PDB entry 4QLV | X-ray diffraction, 2.90 A resolution | chains O and U of the 28 polymer chains in the assembly

== Chain O ==
Protein: Proteasome subunit alpha type-2
Organism: Saccharomyces cerevisiae
Notes: EC 3.4.25.1
UniProtKB: P23639 (PSA2_YEAST); residues 1-250 here = UniProt positions 1-250
Amino-acid sequence (250 residues; numbered 1 to 250; the number before each row is that of its first residue):
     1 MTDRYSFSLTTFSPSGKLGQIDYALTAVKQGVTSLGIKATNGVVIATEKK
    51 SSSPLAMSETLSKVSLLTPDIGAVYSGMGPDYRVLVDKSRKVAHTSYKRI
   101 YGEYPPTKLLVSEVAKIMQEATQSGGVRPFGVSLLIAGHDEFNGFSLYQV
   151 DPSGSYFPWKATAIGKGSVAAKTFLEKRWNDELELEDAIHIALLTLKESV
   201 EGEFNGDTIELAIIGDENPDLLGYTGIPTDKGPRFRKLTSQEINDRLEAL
Curated features (UniProtKB/Swiss-Prot):
  - cross-link: Lys108 (Glycyl lysine isopeptide (Lys-Gly) (interchain with G-Cter in ubiquitin))

== Chain U ==
Protein: Proteasome subunit alpha type-1
Organism: Saccharomyces cerevisiae
Notes: EC 3.4.25.1
UniProtKB: P21243 (PSA1_YEAST); residues -8 to 243 here correspond to UniProt positions 1-252 (UniProt number = residue number + 9)
Amino-acid sequence (252 residues; row label = number of the first residue in the row; numbers below 1 keep their minus sign (Met-8 is residue -8)):
    -8 MSGAAAASAAGYDRHITIFSPEGRLYQVEYAFKATNQTNINSLAVRGKDC
    42 TVVISQKKVPDKLLDPTTVSYIFCISRTIGMVVNGPIPDARNAALRAKAE
    92 AAEFRYKYGYDMPCDVLAKRMANLSQIYTQRAYMRPLGVILTFVSVDEEL
   142 GPSIYKTDPAGYYVGYKATATGPKQQEITTNLENHFKKSKIDHINEESWE
   192 KVVEFAITHMIDALGTEFSKNDLEVGVATKDKFFTLSAENIEERLVAIAE
   242 QD
Not modelled in the structure: -8 to 1, 243

== How chain O and chain U interact ==
Contacting residue pairs (69; chain O residue first):
  Thr2(O) - Tyr124(U)
  Asp3(O) - Arg122(U)
  Asp3(O) - Tyr124(U)
  Tyr5(O) - Ile7(U)
  Tyr5(O) - Ala123(U)  hydrophobic
  Tyr5(O) - Tyr124(U)  hydrophobic
  Leu9(O) - Ile9(U)  hydrophobic
  Leu9(O) - Ala123(U)  hydrophobic
  Gln20(O) - Ile9(U)
  Gln20(O) - Phe10(U)  hydrogen bond (side chain-backbone)
  Tyr23(O) - Phe10(U)  hydrophobic
  Tyr23(O) - Ser11(U)
  Tyr23(O) - Pro12(U)  hydrophobic
  Tyr23(O) - Gly14(U)
  Ala24(O) - Phe10(U)  hydrophobic
  Thr26(O) - Pro12(U)
  Thr26(O) - Glu13(U)
  Ala27(O) - Gly14(U)
  Ser52(O) - Tyr153(U)  hydrogen bond
  Ser53(O) - Thr170(U)
  Pro54(O) - Lys158(U)  hydrogen bond (backbone-side chain)
  Pro54(O) - Glu174(U)
  Leu55(O) - Tyr157(U)
  Leu55(O) - Lys158(U)  hydrogen bond (backbone-backbone)
  Leu55(O) - Ala159(U)
  Leu55(O) - Thr170(U)
  Leu55(O) - Leu173(U)  hydrophobic
  Leu55(O) - Phe177(U)  hydrophobic
  Ala56(O) - Val155(U)  hydrophobic
  Ala56(O) - Gly156(U)
  Ala56(O) - Tyr157(U)  hydrophobic
  Met57(O) - Arg37(U)  hydrogen bond
  Met57(O) - Val155(U)
  Met57(O) - Gly156(U)  hydrogen bond (backbone-backbone)
  Met57(O) - Tyr157(U)
  Met57(O) - Lys158(U)
  Thr60(O) - Tyr146(U)
  Thr60(O) - Val155(U)
  Thr60(O) - Gly156(U)  hydrogen bond (side chain-backbone)
  Leu61(O) - Val155(U)  hydrophobic
  Met78(O) - Phe10(U)  hydrophobic
  Met78(O) - Leu16(U)  hydrophobic
  Pro80(O) - Gln117(U)
  Pro80(O) - Ala151(U)
  Pro80(O) - Gly152(U)
  Pro80(O) - Tyr153(U)
  Asp81(O) - Gln117(U)
  Arg83(O) - Lys110(U)
  Arg83(O) - Ala113(U)  hydrogen bond (side chain-backbone)
  Arg83(O) - Asn114(U)
  Arg83(O) - Gly152(U)  hydrogen bond (side chain-backbone)
  Arg83(O) - Tyr154(U)
  Val84(O) - Asn114(U)
  Val84(O) - Gln117(U)
  Asp87(O) - Lys110(U)  salt bridge
  Asp87(O) - Asn114(U)
  Gly126(O) - Gln121(U)
  Gly126(O) - Arg122(U)
  Gly126(O) - Ala123(U)  hydrogen bond (backbone-backbone)
  Val127(O) - Gln121(U)
  Val127(O) - Arg122(U)
  Arg128(O) - Thr8(U)
  Arg128(O) - Phe10(U)
  Arg128(O) - Leu16(U)
  Arg128(O) - Thr120(U)  hydrogen bond (side chain-backbone)
  Arg128(O) - Gln121(U)  hydrogen bond (backbone-backbone)
  Pro129(O) - Phe10(U)
  Phe130(O) - Gln121(U)
  Gly131(O) - Phe10(U)
Other interface residues (no listed pair), chain O (30 interface residues in all): Ala121
Other interface residues (no listed pair), chain U (34 interface residues in all): Thr160

== Overview ==
30 residues of chain O face 34 of chain U across their interface; the contacts include 12 hydrogen bonds and 1
salt bridge. Polar contacts include Asp87(O)-Lys110(U), Gln20(O)-Phe10(U) and Ser52(O)-Tyr153(U).
Here chain O is Proteasome subunit alpha type-2 and chain U is Proteasome subunit alpha type-1, both from
Saccharomyces cerevisiae. Entry 4QLV (yCP in complex with tripeptidic epoxyketone inhibitor 17) was determined
by X-ray diffraction, deposited together with 4QLQ, 4QLS, 4QLT and 4QLU.
